PDB entry 7XUE | electron microscopy, 3.17 A resolution | chains B and J of the 8 polymer chains in the assembly

# Chain B
Molecule: template DNA
Sequence (177 nucleotides; numbered -13 to 163; the number before each row is that of its first residue; numbers below 1 keep their minus sign (DC-13 is residue -13)):
   -13 CGAATTGTGA GCGCTCACAA TTCTAAAAGC AAAAAAGCCT TCTCGCTAAT GAGCAGCATT
    47 GCCGTTCATC CTGAACCCGC CGCGCTCCCG ACGCATGGTT TAAAGACGCG CCGTTCGTCT
   107 ATGGGCTTAT GATGTACTTA AAGTTCATTA ATGTAAAGTA CCAATAGGAA TTCATGC
Not modelled in the structure: -13 to 0, 31-163

# Chain J
Protein: DNA-directed RNA polymerase subunit beta'
Source organism: Escherichia coli (strain K12)
Notes: EC 2.7.7.6
UniProt: P0A8T7 (RPOC_ECOLI); numbering as in UniProt (aligned over 1-1407)
Sequence (1430 residues; each row starts with the number of its first residue):
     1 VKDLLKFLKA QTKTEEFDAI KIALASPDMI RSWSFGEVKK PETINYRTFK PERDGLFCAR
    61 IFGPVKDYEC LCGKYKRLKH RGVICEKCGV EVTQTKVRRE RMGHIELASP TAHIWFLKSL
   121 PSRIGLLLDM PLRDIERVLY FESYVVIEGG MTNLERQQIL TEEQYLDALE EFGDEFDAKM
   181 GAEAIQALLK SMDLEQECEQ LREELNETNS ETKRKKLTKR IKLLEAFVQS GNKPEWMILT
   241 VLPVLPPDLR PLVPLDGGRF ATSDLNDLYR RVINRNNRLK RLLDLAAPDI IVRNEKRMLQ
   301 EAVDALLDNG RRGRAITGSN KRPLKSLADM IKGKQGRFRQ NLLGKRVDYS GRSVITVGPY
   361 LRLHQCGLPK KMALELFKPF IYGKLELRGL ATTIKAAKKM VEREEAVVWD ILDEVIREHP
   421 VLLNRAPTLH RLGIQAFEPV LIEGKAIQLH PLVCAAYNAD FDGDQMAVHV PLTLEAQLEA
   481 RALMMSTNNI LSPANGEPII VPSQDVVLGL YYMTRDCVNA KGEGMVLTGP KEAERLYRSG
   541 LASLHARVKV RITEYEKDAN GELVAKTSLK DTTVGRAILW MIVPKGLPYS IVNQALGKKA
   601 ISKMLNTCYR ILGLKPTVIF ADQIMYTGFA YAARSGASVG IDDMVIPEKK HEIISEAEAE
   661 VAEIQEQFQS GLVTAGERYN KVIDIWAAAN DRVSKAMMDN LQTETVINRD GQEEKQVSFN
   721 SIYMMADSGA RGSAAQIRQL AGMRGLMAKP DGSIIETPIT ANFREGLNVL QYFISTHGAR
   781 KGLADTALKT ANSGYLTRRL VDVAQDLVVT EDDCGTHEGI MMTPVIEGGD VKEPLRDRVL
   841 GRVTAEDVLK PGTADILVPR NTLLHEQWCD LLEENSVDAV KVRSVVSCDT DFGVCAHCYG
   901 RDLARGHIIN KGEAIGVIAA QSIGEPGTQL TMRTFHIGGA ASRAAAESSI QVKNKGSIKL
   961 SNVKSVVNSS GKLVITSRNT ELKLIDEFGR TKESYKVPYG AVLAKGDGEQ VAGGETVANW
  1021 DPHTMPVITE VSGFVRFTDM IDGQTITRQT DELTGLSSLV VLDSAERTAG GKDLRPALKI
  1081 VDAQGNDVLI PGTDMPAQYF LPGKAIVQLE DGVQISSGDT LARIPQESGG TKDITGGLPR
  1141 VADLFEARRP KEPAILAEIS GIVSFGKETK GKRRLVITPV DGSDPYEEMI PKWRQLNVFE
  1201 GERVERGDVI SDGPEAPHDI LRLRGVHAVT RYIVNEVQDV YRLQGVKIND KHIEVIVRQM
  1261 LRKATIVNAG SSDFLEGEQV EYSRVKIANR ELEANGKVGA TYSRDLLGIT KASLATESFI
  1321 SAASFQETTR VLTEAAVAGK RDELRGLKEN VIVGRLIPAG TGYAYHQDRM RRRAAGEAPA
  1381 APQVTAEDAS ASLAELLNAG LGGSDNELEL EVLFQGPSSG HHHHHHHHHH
Not modelled in the structure: 1-15, 934-947, 1127-1135, 1374-1430
Sequence notes: conflict Val1 (Met in P0A8T7); expression tag (1408-1430)
UniProt features mapped onto this chain:
  - binding site (Zn(2+)): Cys70, Cys72, Cys85, Cys88, Cys814, Cys888, Cys895, Cys898
  - binding site (Mg(2+)): Asp460, Asp462, Asp464
  - modified residue: Lys983 (N6-acetyllysine)
  - mutagenesis: Gln504 (Q504P: Resistant to antibiotics salinamide A and B), Asn690 (N690D: Resistant to antibiotics salinamide A and B), Met697 (M697V: Resistant to antibiotics salinamide A and B), Ala735 (A735T: Resistant to antibiotics salinamide A and B), Arg738 (R738C/H/P/S: Resistant to antibiotics salinamide A and B), Ala748 (A748E: Resistant to antibiotics salinamide A and B), Pro758 (P758S/T: Resistant to antibiotics salinamide A and B), Phe763 (F763C: Resistant to antibiotics salinamide A and B), Ser775 (S775A: Resistant to antibiotics salinamide A and B), Ala779 (A779T/V: Resistant to antibiotics salinamide A and B), Arg780 (R780C: Resistant to antibiotics salinamide A and B), Gly782 (G782A/C: Resistant to antibiotics salinamide A and B), 1 further mutagenesis entry in UniProt
Bound ions: Zn2+ site 1: Cys70, Cys72, Cys85, Cys88; Mg2+: Asp460, Asp462, Asp464 (shared with 2 residues of chain R); Zn2+ site 2: Cys814, Cys888, Cys895, Cys898
Reported in the primary citation:
  - binding site for nun gene and immunity region (95-nt RNA): Arg77

# How chain B and chain J interact
Residue-residue contacts - 28 pairs, chain B then chain J:
  DC2(B) - Glu211(J)  phosphate contact
  DA3(B) - Glu211(J)  phosphate contact
  DT10(B) - Leu120(J)  sugar contact
  DA11(B) - Arg311(J)  salt bridge to the phosphate
  DA11(B) - Glu1327(J)  sugar contact
  DA12(B) - Tyr795(J)  sugar contact
  DA12(B) - Gln1326(J)  sugar contact
  DA12(B) - Glu1327(J)  hydrogen bond to the phosphate
  DA13(B) - Arg339(J)  salt bridge to the phosphate
  DA13(B) - Tyr795(J)  sugar contact
  DA14(B) - Lys334(J)  phosphate contact
  DA14(B) - Thr790(J)  hydrogen bond to the base
  DA14(B) - Ala791(J)  base contact
  DA14(B) - Gly794(J)  sugar contact
  DG15(B) - Lys334(J)  phosphate contact
  DG15(B) - Arg339(J)  salt bridge to the phosphate
  DG15(B) - Ala426(J)  base contact
  DG15(B) - Pro427(J)  base contact
  DC16(B) - Ala426(J)  sugar contact
  DA17(B) - Arg346(J)  salt bridge to the phosphate
  DA17(B) - Arg352(J)  sugar contact
  DC24(B) - Leu255(J)  base contact
  DC24(B) - Arg259(J)  hydrogen bond to the phosphate
  DC24(B) - Ala261(J)  base contact
  DC25(B) - Arg259(J)  salt bridge to the phosphate
  DC25(B) - Arg270(J)  base contact
  DC25(B) - Ser319(J)  phosphate contact
  DT26(B) - Ser319(J)  phosphate contact
Interface residues without a listed pair, chain B (15 interface residues in all): DC4, DA5
Interface residues without a listed pair, chain J (27 interface residues in all): Ser210, Thr212, Phe260, Thr262, Lys332, Arg798, Lys1172

# Overview
15 residues of chain B and 27 residues of chain J are in contact, with 3 hydrogen bonds and 5 salt bridges.
Polar pairs include DA14(B)-Thr790(J), DA12(B)-Glu1327(J) and DC24(B)-Arg259(J). From the paper: a binding
site for nun gene and immunity region (95-nt RNA) at Arg77(J).
Chain B is template DNA and chain J is DNA-directed RNA polymerase subunit beta' (Escherichia coli (strain
K12)); the structure, Cryo-EM structure of HK022 putRNA-associated E.coli RNA polymerase elongation complex,
was determined by electron microscopy, deposited together with 7XUG and 7XUI.
